Entry 4REO (X-ray diffraction, 1.35 A resolution); this record covers chain A.

== Chain A ==
Name: 50S ribosomal protein L1
From: Thermus thermophilus
Reference sequence: P27150 (RL1_THETH); residues 0-228 here correspond to UniProt positions 1-229 (UniProt number = residue number + 1)
Amino-acid sequence (229 residues; row label = number of the first residue in the row; numbering starts at 0):
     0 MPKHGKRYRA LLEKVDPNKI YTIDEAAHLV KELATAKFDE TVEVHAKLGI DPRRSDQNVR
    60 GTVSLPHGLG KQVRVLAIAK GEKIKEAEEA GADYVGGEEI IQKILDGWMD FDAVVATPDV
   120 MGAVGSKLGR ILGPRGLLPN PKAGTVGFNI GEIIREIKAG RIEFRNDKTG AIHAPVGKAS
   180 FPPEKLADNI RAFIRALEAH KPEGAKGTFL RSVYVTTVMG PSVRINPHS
Not modelled in the structure: 0-7
Sequence notes: engineered mutation Val217 (Thr218 in P27150)
Small-molecule neighbours:
  - glycine (GLY), molecule 1: Thr34, Ala35, Lys36
  - glycine (GLY), molecule 2: Pro51, Arg52, Arg53, Ser54, Asn57, Arg59
  - glycine (GLY), molecule 3: Glu197, Lys200, Gly206, Thr207, Phe208, Leu209

== Summary ==
Ligands of chain A: 3 copies of glycine.
Chain A is 50S ribosomal protein L1 (Thermus thermophilus); the structure, Mutant ribosomal protein l1 from
thermus thermophilus with threonine 217 replaced by valine, was determined by X-ray diffraction, deposited
together with 4QG3, 4QGB and 4QVI.
